Entry 8IN6 (X-ray diffraction, 1.90 A resolution); this record covers chain A.

== Chain A ==
Molecule: 25 kDa polyphenol-binding protein
From: Aplysia kurodai
UniProt: A0A1B4XTR1 (A0A1B4XTR1_APLKU); numbering as in UniProt (aligned over 1-229)
Chain sequence (229 residues; each row starts with the number of its first residue):
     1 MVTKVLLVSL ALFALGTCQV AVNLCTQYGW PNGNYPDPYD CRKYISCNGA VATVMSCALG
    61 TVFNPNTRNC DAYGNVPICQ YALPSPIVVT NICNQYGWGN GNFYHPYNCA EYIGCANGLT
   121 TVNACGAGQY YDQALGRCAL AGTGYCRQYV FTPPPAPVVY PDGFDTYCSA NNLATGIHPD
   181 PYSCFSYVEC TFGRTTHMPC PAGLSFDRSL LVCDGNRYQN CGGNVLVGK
Not modelled in the structure: 1-22, 228-229
Disulfide bonds: Cys25-Cys47, Cys41-Cys79, Cys57-Cys70, Cys93-Cys115, Cys109-Cys146, Cys125-Cys138, Cys168-Cys190, Cys184-Cys221, Cys200-Cys213
Small-molecule neighbours: GGP (beta-1,2,3,4,6-penta-O-galloyl-D-glucopyranose): Gly74, Asn75, Pro77, Gln95, Tyr96, Gly97, Tyr160, Tyr187, His197, Met198, Pro199, Cys200, Pro201, Ala202
What the authors report for this chain:
  - binding site for GGP: Gly74, Asn75, Pro77, Tyr96, Pro199, Pro201
  - conformationally variable residues: Cys93 to Tyr96

== Summary ==
Bound to chain A: compound GGP. The paper reports a binding site for GGP at Gly74, Asn75 and Pro77 among
others; conformational variability at Cys93.
Chain A is 25 kDa polyphenol-binding protein (Aplysia kurodai); the structure, Eisenia hydrolysis-enhancing
protein from Aplysia kurodai complex with tannic acid, was determined by X-ray diffraction, deposited together
with 8IN1, 8IN3 and 8IN4.
